PDB entry 6B6H | electron microscopy, 3.90 A resolution | chains F and 2 of the 12 polymer chains in the assembly

# Chain F
Protein: RNA polymerase sigma factor RpoD
From: Escherichia coli (strain K12)
UniProtKB: P00579 (RPOD_ECOLI); numbering as in UniProt (aligned over 1-613)
Chain sequence (628 residues; row label = number of the first residue in the row; numbers below 1 keep their minus sign (Met-14 is residue -14)):
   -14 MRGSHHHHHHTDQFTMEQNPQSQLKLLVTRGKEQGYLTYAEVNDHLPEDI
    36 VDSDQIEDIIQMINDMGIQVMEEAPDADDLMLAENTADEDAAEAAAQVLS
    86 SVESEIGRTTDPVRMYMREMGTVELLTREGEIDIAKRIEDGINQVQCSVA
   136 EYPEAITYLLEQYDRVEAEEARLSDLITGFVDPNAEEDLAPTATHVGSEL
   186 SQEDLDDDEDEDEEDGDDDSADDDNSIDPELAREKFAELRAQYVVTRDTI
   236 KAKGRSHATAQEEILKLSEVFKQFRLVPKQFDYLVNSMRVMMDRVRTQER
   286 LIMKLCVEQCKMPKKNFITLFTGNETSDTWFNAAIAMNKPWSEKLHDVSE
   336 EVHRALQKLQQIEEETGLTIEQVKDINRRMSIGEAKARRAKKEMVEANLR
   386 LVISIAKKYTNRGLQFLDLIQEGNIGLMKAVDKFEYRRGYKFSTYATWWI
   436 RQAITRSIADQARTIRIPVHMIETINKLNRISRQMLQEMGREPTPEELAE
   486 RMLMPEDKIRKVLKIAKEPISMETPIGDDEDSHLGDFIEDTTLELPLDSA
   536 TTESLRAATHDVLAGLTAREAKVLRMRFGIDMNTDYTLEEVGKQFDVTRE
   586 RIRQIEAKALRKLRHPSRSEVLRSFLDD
Unresolved in the structure: -14 to 78, 172-209
Sequence notes: initiating methionine (-14); expression tag (-13 to 0)
Curated features (UniProtKB/Swiss-Prot):
  - DNA-binding region: Leu573 to Ala592 (H-T-H motif)
  - region: Arg584 to Arg599 (Interaction with anti-sigma factors)
  - motif: Asp403 to Gln406 (Interaction with polymerase core subunit RpoC)
  - site: Arg562 (Interaction with anti-sigma factors)
  - mutagenesis: Ala553 (A553D: Disrupts the interaction with Escherichia phage lambda antitermination protein Q), Arg596 (R596D/E: 2-fold reduction in activation of class II Crp-dependent promoters)

# Chain 2
Molecule: Synthetic template strand DNA
Sequence (88 nucleotides; row label = number of the first residue in the row):
     1 CGCCGCGTCAGACTCGTAGGATTATAGCATACGTGAGGTGGGATGTCAAG
    51 GCCTTTTTTGCCTAAAATGTGATCTAGATCACATTTTA

# Interface between chain F and chain 2
Pairs across the interface (34; chain F residue first):
  Arg93(F) - DG7(2)  salt bridge to the phosphate
  Asn396(F) - DT23(2)  base contact
  Arg397(F) - DT23(2)  hydrogen bond to the base
  Arg397(F) - DA24(2)  base contact
  Gly398(F) - DA24(2)  base contact
  Gln437(F) - DA26(2)  hydrogen bond to the base
  Gln437(F) - DG27(2)  hydrogen bond to the base
  Thr440(F) - DA26(2)  phosphate contact
  Ile443(F) - DT25(2)  base contact
  Glu458(F) - DG27(2)  base contact
  Asn461(F) - DT25(2)  base contact
  Asn461(F) - DA26(2)  phosphate contact
  Lys462(F) - DC28(2)  salt bridge to the phosphate
  Arg465(F) - DA26(2)  hydrogen bond to the phosphate
  Arg465(F) - DG27(2)  salt bridge to the phosphate
  Glu503(F) - DT22(2)  base contact
  Pro510(F) - DG20(2)  base contact
  Ile511(F) - DG19(2)  base contact
  Ile511(F) - DG20(2)  base contact
  Gly512(F) - DA18(2)  base contact
  Asp513(F) - DA18(2)  base contact
  Asp513(F) - DG19(2)  hydrogen bond to the base
  Asp513(F) - DG20(2)  base contact
  Asp516(F) - DG16(2)  base contact
  Asp516(F) - DT17(2)  base contact
  Thr572(F) - DG45(2)  phosphate contact
  Leu573(F) - DG45(2)  hydrogen bond to the phosphate
  Leu573(F) - DT46(2)  base contact
  Glu574(F) - DT44(2)  sugar contact
  Glu574(F) - DG45(2)  hydrogen bond to the phosphate
  Glu585(F) - DT46(2)  base contact
  Glu585(F) - DC47(2)  hydrogen bond to the base
  Arg588(F) - DT46(2)  sugar contact
  Arg588(F) - DC47(2)  salt bridge to the phosphate
Other interface residues (no listed pair), chain F (27 interface residues in all): Arg436, Arg468, Lys502, Ile505, Arg562
Other interface residues (no listed pair), chain 2 (19 interface residues in all): DC6, DA21

# Summary
27 residues of chain F and 19 residues of chain 2 are in contact; the contacts include 8 hydrogen bonds and 4
salt bridges. Polar pairs include Arg397(F)-DT23(2), Gln437(F)-DA26(2) and Gln437(F)-DG27(2). From UniProt: 2
mutagenesis sites on chain F.
Chain F is RNA polymerase sigma factor RpoD (Escherichia coli (strain K12)) and chain 2 is Synthetic template
strand DNA; the structure, The cryo-EM structure of a bacterial class I transcription activation complex, was
determined by electron microscopy.
